PDB entry 3TM7 | X-ray diffraction, 1.70 A resolution | chains A and C of the 4 polymer chains in the assembly

[Chain A (and C)]
Name: Aspartate 1-decarboxylase beta chain
Organism: Escherichia coli
Notes: EC 4.1.1.11; chain C of this document is another copy of the same molecule, construct and numbering; everything in this record applies to it too
UniProtKB: P0A790 (PAND_ECOLI); residue numbers follow UniProt; this construct covers 1-24
Sequence (26 residues; numbered -1 to 24; the number before each row is that of its first residue; numbers below 1 keep their minus sign (Gly-1 is residue -1)):
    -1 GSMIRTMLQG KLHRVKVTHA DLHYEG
Sequence notes: expression tag (-1 to 0)

[Chain A / chain C interface]
Pairs across the interface (7; chain A residue first):
  Arg3(A) - Gln7(C)
  Lys9(A) - Gly24(C)
  His11(A) - Glu23(C)  salt bridge
  His11(A) - Gly24(C)
  Arg12(A) - Leu20(C)  hydrogen bond (side chain-backbone)
  Arg12(A) - Tyr22(C)
  Arg12(A) - Glu23(C)  salt bridge
Other interface residues (no listed pair), chain C (6 interface residues in all): His21

[Overview]
Chain A and chain C form an interface of 4 and 6 residues respectively, with 1 hydrogen bond and 2 salt
bridges. Polar pairs include His11(A)-Glu23(C), Arg12(A)-Glu23(C) and Arg12(A)-Leu20(C).
Both chains are Aspartate 1-decarboxylase beta chain (Escherichia coli). Entry 3TM7 (Processed Aspartate
Decarboxylase Mutant with Asn72 mutated to Ala) was determined by X-ray diffraction.
